PDB entry 9ARV | electron microscopy, 3.60 A resolution | chains J and P of the 11 polymer chains in the assembly

Chain J:
Molecule: Immunoglobulin J chain
From: Homo sapiens
UniProtKB: P01591 (IGJ_HUMAN); numbering as in UniProt (aligned over 1-157)
Sequence (167 residues; each row starts with the number of its first residue; note: 4 numbers in that range are skipped by the numbering (no residue carries them; nothing is unmodelled there)):
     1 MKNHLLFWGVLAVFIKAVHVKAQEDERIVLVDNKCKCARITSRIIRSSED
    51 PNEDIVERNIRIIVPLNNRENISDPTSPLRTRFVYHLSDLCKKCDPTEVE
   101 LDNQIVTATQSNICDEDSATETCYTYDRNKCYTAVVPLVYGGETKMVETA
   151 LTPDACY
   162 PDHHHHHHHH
Not modelled in the structure: 1-27, 43-58, 93-121, 162-163, 165-171
Construct notes: expression tag (164-171)
Curated features (UniProtKB/Swiss-Prot):
  - modified residue: Gln23 (Pyrrolidone carboxylic acid)
  - glycosylation: Asn71 (N-linked (GlcNAc...) (complex) asparagine)
Cystine bridges: Cys35-Cys123, Cys131-Cys156

Chain P:
Molecule: Isoform 1 of Immunoglobulin heavy constant mu
From: Homo sapiens
UniProtKB: P01871 (IGHM_HUMAN), isoform P01871-1; residues 28-375 here correspond to UniProt positions 106-453 (UniProt number = residue number + 78)
Sequence (375 residues; each row starts with the number of its first residue):
     1 GSRGVPHIVMVDAYKRYKGGGGSIDTTIAELPPKVSVFVPPRDGFFGNPR
    51 KSKLICQATGFSPRQIQVSWLREGKQVGSGVTTDQVQAEAKESGPTTYKV
   101 TSTLTIKESDWLGQSMFTCRVDHRGLTFQQNASSMCVPDQDTAIRVFAIP
   151 PSFASIFLTKSTKLTCLVTDLTTYDSVTISWTRQNGEAVKTHTNISESHP
   201 NATFSAVGEASICEDDWNSGERFTCTVTHTDLPSPLKQTISRPKGVALHR
   251 PDVYLLPPAREQLNLRESATITCLVTGFSPADVFVQWMQRGQPLSPEKYV
   301 TSAPMPEPQAPGRYFAHSILTVSEEEWNTGETYTCVVAHEALPNRVTERT
   351 VDKSTGKPTLYNVSLVMSDTAGTCY
Not modelled in the structure: 1-140
Construct notes: expression tag (1-27)
Curated features (UniProtKB/Swiss-Prot):
  - glycosylation (N-linked (GlcNAc...) asparagine): Asn131 (complex), Asn194, Asn201
Cystine bridges: Cys166-Cys225, Cys273-Cys335

Chain J / chain P interface:
Contacting residue pairs - 31 pairs, chain J then chain P:
  Cys37(J) - Cys374(P)  hydrophobic
  Asn59(J) - Asn362(P)
  Ile60(J) - Asn362(P)
  Ile60(J) - Val363(P)
  Ile60(J) - Ser364(P)  hydrogen bond (backbone-backbone)
  Arg61(J) - Ser364(P)
  Arg61(J) - Val366(P)
  Ile62(J) - Ser364(P)
  Ile62(J) - Leu365(P)
  Ile62(J) - Val366(P)  hydrogen bond (backbone-backbone)
  Ile63(J) - Val366(P)
  Ile63(J) - Ser368(P)
  Ile63(J) - Tyr375(P)  hydrophobic
  Val64(J) - Leu365(P)  hydrophobic
  Val64(J) - Val366(P)  hydrogen bond (backbone-backbone)
  Val64(J) - Met367(P)
  Val64(J) - Ser368(P)
  Pro65(J) - Ser368(P)
  Pro65(J) - Ala371(P)
  Pro65(J) - Gly372(P)
  Leu66(J) - Ser368(P)
  Leu66(J) - Asp369(P)  hydrogen bond (backbone-backbone)
  Asn67(J) - Asp369(P)
  Asn67(J) - Thr370(P)  hydrogen bond
  Asn68(J) - Gly372(P)
  Thr125(J) - Gly372(P)
  Tyr126(J) - Gly372(P)  hydrogen bond (backbone-backbone)
  Tyr126(J) - Thr373(P)
  Tyr126(J) - Cys374(P)
  Arg128(J) - Cys374(P)  hydrogen bond (side chain-backbone)
  Arg128(J) - Tyr375(P)
Interface residues without a listed pair, chain J (16 interface residues in all): Lys34, Tyr124

In short:
16 residues of chain J face 14 of chain P across their interface, with 7 hydrogen bonds. Polar contacts
include Asn67(J)-Thr370(P), Arg128(J)-Cys374(P) and Ile60(J)-Ser364(P).
Chain J is Immunoglobulin J chain and chain P is Isoform 1 of Immunoglobulin heavy constant mu, both from Homo
sapiens; the structure, CryoEM structure of AMETA-A3, was determined by electron microscopy.
